2GPL - chains Q and R of the 28 polymer chains in the assembly; structure by X-ray diffraction, 2.81 A resolution.

Chain Q:
Protein: Proteasome component PRE6
Source organism: Saccharomyces cerevisiae
Notes: EC 3.4.25.1
UniProt: P40303 (PSA7_YEAST); the construct lacks a stretch of the UniProt sequence and is renumbered around it, so the offset changes along the chain: 7-62 = UniProt 3-58; 63-143 = UniProt 60-140; 145-180 = UniProt 144-179; 182-203 = UniProt 184-205; 1 more segments
Amino-acid sequence (241 residues; each row starts with the number of its first residue; note: 3 numbers in that range are skipped by the numbering (no residue carries them; nothing is unmodelled there); a row labelled like 18A-18D holds insertion residues (18A, then the next letters in order)):
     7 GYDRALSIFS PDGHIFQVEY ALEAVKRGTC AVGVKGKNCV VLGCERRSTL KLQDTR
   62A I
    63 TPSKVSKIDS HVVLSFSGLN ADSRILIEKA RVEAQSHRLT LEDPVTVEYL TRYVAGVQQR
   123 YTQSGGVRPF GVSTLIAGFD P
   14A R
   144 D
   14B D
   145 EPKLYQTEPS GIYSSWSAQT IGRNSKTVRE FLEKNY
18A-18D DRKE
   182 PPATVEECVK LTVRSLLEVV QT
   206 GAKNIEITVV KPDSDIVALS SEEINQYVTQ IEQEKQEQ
Swiss-Prot annotation at these positions:
  - modified residue: Thr63 (Phosphothreonine)

Chain R:
Protein: Proteasome component PUP2
Source organism: Saccharomyces cerevisiae
Notes: EC 3.4.25.1
UniProt: P32379 (PSA5_YEAST); the construct lacks a stretch of the UniProt sequence and is renumbered around it, so the offset changes along the chain: 9-123 = UniProt 9-123; 125-144 = UniProt 131-150; 145-180 = UniProt 152-187; 184-202 = UniProt 191-209; 3 more segments
Amino-acid sequence (242 residues; each row starts with the number of its first residue; note: 7 numbers in that range are skipped by the numbering (no residue carries them; nothing is unmodelled there); a row labelled like 12A-12G holds insertion residues (12A, then the next letters in order)):
     9 DRGVSTFSPE GRLFQVEYSL EAIKLGSTAI GIATKEGVVL GVEKRATSPL LESDSIEKIV
    69 EIDRHIGCAM SGLTADARSM IEHARTAAVT HNLYYDEDIN VESLTQSVCD LALRF
12A-12G GEGASGE
   125 ERLMSRPFGV ALLIAGHDAD
   14A D
   145 GYQLFHAEPS GTFYRYNAKA IGSGSEGAQA ELLNEW
18C-18E HSS
   184 LTLKEAELLV LKILKQVME
   205 EKLDE
20A-20B NN
   210 AQLSCITKQD GFKIYDNEKT AELI
   235 KELKEKEAAE

How chain Q and chain R interact:
Residue-residue contacts - 60 pairs, chain Q then chain R:
  Asp9(Q) with Glu12B(R)
  Arg10(Q) with Asp9(R); Glu12B(R)
  Ala11(Q) with Val12(R), hydrophobic; Glu12B(R), hydrogen bond (backbone-side chain); Ser129(R)
  Ser13(Q) with Ser129(R); Arg130(R)
  Ile14(Q) with Val12(R), hydrophobic; Gln23(R)
  Phe15(Q) with Gln23(R); Tyr26(R), hydrophobic; Ser27(R); Leu81(R), hydrophobic; Arg130(R); Pro131(R); Gly133(R)
  Ser16(Q) with Tyr26(R)
  Pro17(Q) with Tyr26(R), hydrophobic; Glu29(R)
  Asp18(Q) with Glu29(R)
  Arg18B(Q) with Pro57(R), hydrogen bond (side chain-backbone); Leu58(R), hydrogen bond (side chain-backbone); Leu59(R), hydrogen bond (side chain-backbone); Glu60(R)
  Gly19(Q) with Tyr26(R); Glu29(R); Ala30(R)
  Ile21(Q) with Leu81(R), hydrophobic; Arg130(R)
  Lys41(Q) with Glu60(R), salt bridge
  Gln121(Q) with Ala83(R); Asp84(R)
  Thr124(Q) with Arg130(R), hydrogen bond (backbone-side chain)
  Gln125(Q) with Met128(R); Ser129(R), hydrogen bond (backbone-backbone); Arg130(R); Phe132(R)
  Ser126(Q) with Ser129(R), hydrogen bond (backbone-side chain)
  Gly127(Q) with Ser129(R)
  Ser154(Q) with Ala83(R)
  Gly155(Q) with Ala83(R)
  Ile156(Q) with Ala83(R), hydrophobic
  Ser158(Q) with Leu59(R); Ser63(R)
  Ser159(Q) with Leu59(R); Glu60(R), hydrogen bond (backbone-backbone); Ser63(R), hydrogen bond (backbone-side chain)
  Trp160(Q) with Thr55(R); Ser56(R); Leu58(R); Leu59(R); Glu60(R)
  Ser161(Q) with Leu58(R), hydrogen bond (backbone-backbone); Glu60(R)
  Ala162(Q) with Leu58(R)
  Leu176(Q) with Leu58(R), hydrophobic
  Glu177(Q) with Ser56(R), hydrogen bond; Pro57(R); Leu58(R)
Other interface residues (no listed pair), chain Q (31 interface residues in all): His20, Arg173, Tyr180
Other interface residues (no listed pair), chain R (26 interface residues in all): Leu33, Thr82

Summary:
31 residues of chain Q and 26 residues of chain R are in contact, with 11 hydrogen bonds and 1 salt bridge.
Polar pairs include Lys41(Q)-Glu60(R), Ala11(Q)-Glu12B(R) and Arg18B(Q)-Pro57(R).
Here chain Q is Proteasome component PRE6 and chain R is Proteasome component PUP2, both from Saccharomyces
cerevisiae. Entry 2GPL (TMC-95 based biphenyl-ether macrocycles: specific proteasome inhibitors) was
determined by X-ray diffraction.
